Entry 6UT8 (electron microscopy, 3.68 A resolution); this record covers chains A and F of the 7 polymer chains in the assembly.

Chain A (and F):
Molecule: GTPase subunit of restriction endonuclease
From: Thermococcus gammatolerans
Notes: chain F of this document is another copy of the same molecule, construct and numbering; everything in this record applies to it too
UniProtKB: C5A3Z3 (C5A3Z3_THEGJ); residue numbers follow UniProt; this construct covers 186-613
Sequence (428 residues; each row starts with the number of its first residue):
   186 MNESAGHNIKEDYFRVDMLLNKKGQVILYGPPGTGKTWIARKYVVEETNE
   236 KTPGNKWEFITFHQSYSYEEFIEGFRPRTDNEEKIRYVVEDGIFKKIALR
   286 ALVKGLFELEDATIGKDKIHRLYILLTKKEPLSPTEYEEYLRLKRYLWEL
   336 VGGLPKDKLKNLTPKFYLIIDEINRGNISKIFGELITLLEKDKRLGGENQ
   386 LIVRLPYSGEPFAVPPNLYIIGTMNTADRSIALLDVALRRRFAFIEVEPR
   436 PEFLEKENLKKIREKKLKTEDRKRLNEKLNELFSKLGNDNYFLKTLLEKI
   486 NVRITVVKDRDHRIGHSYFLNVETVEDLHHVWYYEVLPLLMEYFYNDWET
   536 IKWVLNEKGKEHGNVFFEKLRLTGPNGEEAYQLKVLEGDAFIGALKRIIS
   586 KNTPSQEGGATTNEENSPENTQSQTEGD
Not modelled in the structure: 186-194, 585-613 (chain F: 186-192, 585-613)
Ion coordination: Mg2+: Thr-222, Asp-356 (together with GDP)
Small-molecule neighbours: GDP (guanosine-5'-diphosphate): Pro-216, Pro-217, Gly-218, Thr-219, Gly-220, Lys-221, Thr-222, Trp-223, Phe-438, Ile-447, Lys-450, Lys-451, His-501, Ser-502, Leu-505
From the paper describing this entry:
  - mutagenesis - R360A, R414A, D420A, R424A, E527A, Y530A: increased catalytic activity
  - mutagenesis - K221A, T222A, D356A, N410A, D413A, R425A, R426A: decreased catalytic activity
  - mutagenesis - W223A, D356A, R425A, R426A: decreased stability
  - mutagenesis - W223A: abolished catalytic activity
  - mutagenesis - N410A, D413A: abolished catalytic activity with McrBC 5-methylcytosine restriction system component
  - mutagenesis - E375A, D377A, K378A: unchanged catalytic activity

Interface between chain A and chain F:
Pairs across the interface - 56 pairs, chain A then chain F:
  Arg-200(A) / Tyr-519(F)
  Met-203(A) / His-515(F)  hydrogen bond
  Lys-207(A) / Asp-512(F)
  Lys-207(A) / His-515(F)  hydrogen bond (side chain-backbone)
  Lys-207(A) / Glu-520(F)  salt bridge
  Phe-260(A) / Thr-264(F)
  Lys-269(A) / Lys-269(F)
  Ile-270(A) / Lys-269(F)
  Arg-271(A) / Glu-267(F)  salt bridge
  Tyr-272(A) / Glu-268(F)
  Tyr-272(A) / Ile-270(F)  hydrophobic
  Pro-319(A) / Glu-267(F)
  Ser-364(A) / His-248(F)
  Ser-364(A) / Gln-249(F)
  Lys-365(A) / Ser-250(F)  hydrogen bond
  Gly-368(A) / His-248(F)  hydrogen bond (backbone-side chain)
  Glu-369(A) / Thr-246(F)
  Glu-369(A) / His-248(F)
  Glu-369(A) / Ile-278(F)
  Thr-372(A) / Thr-246(F)
  Lys-378(A) / Thr-222(F)
  Lys-378(A) / Phe-244(F)
  Asn-384(A) / Trp-223(F)
  Asn-384(A) / Arg-226(F)
  Asn-384(A) / Lys-227(F)  hydrogen bond
  Gln-385(A) / Arg-226(F)  hydrogen bond (backbone-side chain)
  Leu-386(A) / Pro-238(F)  hydrophobic
  Leu-386(A) / Phe-244(F)  hydrophobic
  Arg-389(A) / Lys-314(F)
  Pro-391(A) / Arg-261(F)
  Pro-391(A) / Arg-263(F)  hydrogen bond (backbone-side chain)
  Tyr-392(A) / Arg-263(F)
  Ser-393(A) / Pro-316(F)
  Gly-394(A) / Lys-314(F)
  Gly-394(A) / Pro-316(F)
  Val-421(A) / Arg-360(F)
  Val-421(A) / Asp-413(F)
  Arg-424(A) / Glu-527(F)  salt bridge
  Arg-425(A) / Pro-217(F)
  Arg-425(A) / Ala-412(F)
  Arg-425(A) / Leu-524(F)
  Arg-425(A) / Glu-527(F)  salt bridge
  Arg-425(A) / Tyr-528(F)  hydrogen bond
  Arg-426(A) / Glu-357(F)  salt bridge
  Phe-429(A) / Tyr-519(F)
  Arg-488(A) / Leu-557(F)
  Thr-490(A) / Leu-555(F)
  Thr-490(A) / Ala-565(F)
  Val-491(A) / Leu-557(F)
  Val-491(A) / Glu-563(F)
  Val-491(A) / Ala-565(F)  hydrophobic
  Val-492(A) / Glu-563(F)
  Arg-495(A) / Gln-567(F)
  Trp-538(A) / Thr-558(F)
  Trp-538(A) / Gly-559(F)
  Trp-538(A) / Pro-560(F)
Other interface residues (no listed pair), chain A (41 interface residues in all): Leu-204, Lys-208, Tyr-322, Glu-383, Ala-422, Val-487, Asp-494
Other interface residues (no listed pair), chain F (47 interface residues in all): Thr-237, Tyr-251, Pro-262, Lys-451, Val-516, Asn-531, Tyr-566

Summary:
The interface between chain A and chain F involves 41 residues on one side and 47 on the other; the contacts
include 8 hydrogen bonds and 5 salt bridges. Polar contacts include Lys-207(A)/Glu-520(F),
Arg-271(A)/Glu-267(F) and Arg-424(A)/Glu-527(F). The paper reports that K221A, T222A and D356A of chain A,
among others, reduce catalytic activity; R360A, R414A and D420A of chain A, among others, increase catalytic
activity; 17 substitutions were tested in all.
Both chains are GTPase subunit of restriction endonuclease (Thermococcus gammatolerans). Entry 6UT8 (Refined
half-complex from tetradecameric assembly of Thermococcus gammatolerans McrB AAA+ hexamers with bound McrC)
was determined by electron microscopy (same publication as 6UT3, 6UT4, 6UT5, 6UT6 and 6UT7).
